6N3Q - chains D and E of the 6 polymer chains in the assembly; structure by electron microscopy, 3.68 A resolution.

[Chain D]
Molecule: Protein translocation protein SEC63
Source organism: Saccharomyces cerevisiae (strain ATCC 204508 / S288c)
Reference sequence: P14906 (SEC63_YEAST); residue numbers follow UniProt; this construct covers 1-663
Chain sequence (663 residues; row label = number of the first residue in the row):
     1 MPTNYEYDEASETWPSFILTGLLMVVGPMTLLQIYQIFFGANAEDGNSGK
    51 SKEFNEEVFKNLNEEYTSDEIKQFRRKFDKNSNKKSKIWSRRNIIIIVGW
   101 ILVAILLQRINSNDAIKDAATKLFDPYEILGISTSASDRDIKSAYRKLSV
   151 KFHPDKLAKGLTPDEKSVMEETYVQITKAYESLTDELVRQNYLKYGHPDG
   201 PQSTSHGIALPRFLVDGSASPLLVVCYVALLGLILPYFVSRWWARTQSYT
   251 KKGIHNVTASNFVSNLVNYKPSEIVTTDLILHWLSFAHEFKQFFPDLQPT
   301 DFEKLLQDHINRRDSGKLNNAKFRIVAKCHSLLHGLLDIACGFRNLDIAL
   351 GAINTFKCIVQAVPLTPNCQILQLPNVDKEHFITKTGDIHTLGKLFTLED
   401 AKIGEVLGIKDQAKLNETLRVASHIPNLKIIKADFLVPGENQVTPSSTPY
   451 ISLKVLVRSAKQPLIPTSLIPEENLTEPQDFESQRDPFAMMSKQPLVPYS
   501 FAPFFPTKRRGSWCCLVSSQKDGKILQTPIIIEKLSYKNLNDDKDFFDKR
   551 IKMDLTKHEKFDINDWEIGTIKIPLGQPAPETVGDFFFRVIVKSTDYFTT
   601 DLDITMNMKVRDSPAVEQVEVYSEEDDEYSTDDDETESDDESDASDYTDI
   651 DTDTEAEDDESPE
Not modelled in the structure: 1-2, 37-53, 79-92, 116-201, 551-556, 613-663
UniProt features mapped onto this chain:
  - modified residue: Ser-512 (Phosphoserine)
  - mutagenesis: Ala-179 (A179T: Temperature-sensitive), Pro-426 (P426L: Temperature-sensitive), Ile-431 (I431N: Temperature-sensitive), Pro-503 (P503A: Temperature-sensitive), Gly-511 (G511R: Temperature-sensitive), Thr-652 (T652A: Abolishes interaction with SEC62; defect in protein translocation), Thr-654 (T654A: Abolishes interaction with SEC62; defect in protein translocation)

[Chain E]
Molecule: Translocation protein SEC66
Source organism: Saccharomyces cerevisiae (strain ATCC 204508 / S288c)
Reference sequence: P33754 (SEC66_YEAST); residues 1-206 here = UniProt positions 1-206
Chain sequence (206 residues; each row starts with the number of its first residue):
     1 MSEFNETKFSNNGTFFETEEPIVETKSISVYTPLIYVFILVVSLVMFASS
    51 YRKKQAKKISEQPSIFDENDAHDLYFQIKEMSENEKIHEKVLKAALLNRG
   101 AESVRRSLKLKELAPQINLLYKNGSIGEDYWKRFETEVKLIELEFKDTLQ
   151 EAERLQPGWVQLFVMVCKEICFNQALSRRYQSILKRKEVCIKEWELKINN
   201 DGRLVN
Not modelled in the structure: 1-68, 204-206
UniProt features mapped onto this chain:
  - glycosylation (N-linked (GlcNAc...) asparagine): Asn-5, Asn-12

[Interface between chain D and chain E]
Pairs across the interface (30):
  Thr-250(D) with Ser-125(E)
  Lys-251(D) with Asn-123(E), hydrogen bond (side chain-backbone); Gly-124(E)
  Asn-256(D) with Ile-126(E); Gly-127(E)
  Ala-259(D) with Ser-125(E)
  Ser-260(D) with Tyr-130(E)
  Val-263(D) with Ile-117(E), hydrophobic; Ile-126(E), hydrophobic; Tyr-130(E)
  Val-267(D) with Lys-109(E), hydrogen bond (backbone-side chain); Leu-113(E), hydrophobic
  Asn-268(D) with Asn-69(E)
  Lys-270(D) with Arg-178(E)
  Pro-271(D) with Arg-179(E); Arg-186(E), hydrogen bond (backbone-side chain)
  Ser-272(D) with Arg-178(E); Ser-182(E), hydrogen bond (backbone-side chain); Arg-186(E), hydrogen bond (backbone-side chain)
  Glu-273(D) with Ser-182(E)
  Ile-274(D) with Arg-186(E); Val-189(E), hydrophobic
  Thr-276(D) with Val-189(E)
  Ile-339(D) with Ser-125(E)
  Phe-343(D) with Leu-113(E), hydrophobic; Gln-116(E)
  Leu-365(D) with Glu-193(E)
  Pro-367(D) with Glu-193(E); Trp-194(E)
  Thr-528(D) with Asn-123(E)
Also at the interface, not in a pair above, chain D (24 interface residues in all): Gln-247, Lys-252, Tyr-269, Gly-342, Arg-344
Also at the interface, not in a pair above, chain E (22 interface residues in all): Leu-120, Glu-128, Asp-129, Arg-133

[Summary]
Chain D and chain E form an interface of 24 and 22 residues respectively; the contacts include 5 hydrogen
bonds. Among the polar pairs are Lys-251(D)/Asn-123(E), Val-267(D)/Lys-109(E) and Pro-271(D)/Arg-186(E). From
UniProt: 7 mutagenesis sites on chain D.
Chain D is Protein translocation protein SEC63 and chain E is Translocation protein SEC66, both from
Saccharomyces cerevisiae (strain ATCC 204508 / S288c); the structure, Cryo-EM structure of the yeast Sec
complex, was determined by electron microscopy.
